2WGE - chain A; structure by X-ray diffraction, 1.80 A resolution.

# Chain A
Molecule: 3-oxoacyl-[acyl-carrier-protein] synthase 1
Organism: Mycobacterium tuberculosis
Notes: EC 2.3.1.41
Reference sequence: P63454 (FAB1_MYCTU); numbering as in UniProt (aligned over 1-416)
Amino-acid sequence (416 residues; numbered 1 to 416; the number before each row is that of its first residue):
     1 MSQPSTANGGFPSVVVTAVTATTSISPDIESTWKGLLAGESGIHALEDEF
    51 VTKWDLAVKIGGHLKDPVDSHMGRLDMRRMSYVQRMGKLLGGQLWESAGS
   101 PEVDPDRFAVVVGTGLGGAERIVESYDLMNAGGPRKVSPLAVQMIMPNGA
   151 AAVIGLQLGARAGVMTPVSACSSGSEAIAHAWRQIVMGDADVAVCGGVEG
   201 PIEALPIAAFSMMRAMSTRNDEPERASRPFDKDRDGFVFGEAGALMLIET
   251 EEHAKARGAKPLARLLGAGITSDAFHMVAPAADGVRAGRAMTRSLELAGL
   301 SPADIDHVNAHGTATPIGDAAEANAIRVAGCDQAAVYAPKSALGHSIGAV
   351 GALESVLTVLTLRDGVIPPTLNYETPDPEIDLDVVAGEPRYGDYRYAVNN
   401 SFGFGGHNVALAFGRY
Disordered / not traced: 1
Metal / ion sites: Na+: Asn309, Glu354, Asn399
Small-molecule neighbours: thiolactomycin (TLM): Cys171, Phe237, Asp273, Val278, Ala279, Pro280, His311, Thr313, Thr315, Gly318, His345, Phe402, Gly403, Phe404, Gly405, Gly406, His407, Asn408
From the paper describing this entry:
  - binding site for thiolactomycin: Phe237, Ala279, Pro280, His311, Gly318, His345, Phe402, Gly403, Phe404
  - conformationally variable residues (loop rearrangement): Val278, Phe402 to Gly406
  - catalytic residues: Cys171, His311, His345 (citing earlier work)

# Overview
Bound to chain A: thiolactomycin. Asn309, Glu354 and Asn399 form the Na+ site. From the paper: catalytic
residues Cys171, His311 and His345; a binding site for thiolactomycin at Phe237, Ala279 and Pro280 among
others.
Chain A is 3-oxoacyl-[acyl-carrier-protein] synthase 1 (Mycobacterium tuberculosis); the structure, Crystal
structure of KasA of Mycobacterium tuberculosis with bound TLM, was determined by X-ray diffraction, deposited
together with 2WGD, 2WGF and 2WGG.
